8Y3D - chains E and I of the 16 polymer chains in the assembly; structure by electron microscopy, 5.10 A resolution (low resolution: residue-level contacts below are approximate; hydrogen-bond / salt-bridge calls are withheld).

[Chain E]
Protein: Histone H3.1
Organism: Homo sapiens
UniProtKB: P68431 (H31_HUMAN); residues 0-135 here correspond to UniProt positions 1-136 (UniProt number = residue number + 1)
Chain sequence (139 residues; each row starts with the number of its first residue; numbers below 1 keep their minus sign (Gly-3 is residue -3)):
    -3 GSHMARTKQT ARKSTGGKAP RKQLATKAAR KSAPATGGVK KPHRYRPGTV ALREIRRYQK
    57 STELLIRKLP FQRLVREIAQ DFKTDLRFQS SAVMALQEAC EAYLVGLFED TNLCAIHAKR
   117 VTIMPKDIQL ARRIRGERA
Not modelled in the structure: -3 to 37, 135
Construct notes: expression tag (-3 to -1)
Curated features (UniProtKB/Swiss-Prot):
  - modified residue: Arg2 (Asymmetric dimethylarginine), Thr3 (Phosphothreonine), Lys4 (Allysine), Gln5 (5-glutamyl dopamine), Thr6 (Phosphothreonine), Arg8 (Citrulline), Lys9 (N6,N6,N6-trimethyllysine), Ser10 (ADP-ribosylserine), Thr11 (Phosphothreonine), Lys14 (N6-(2-hydroxyisobutyryl)lysine), Arg17 (Asymmetric dimethylarginine), Lys18 (N6-(2-hydroxyisobutyryl)lysine), Lys23 (N6-(2-hydroxyisobutyryl)lysine), Arg26 (Citrulline), Lys27 (N6,N6,N6-trimethyllysine), Ser28 (ADP-ribosylserine), Lys36 (N6,N6,N6-trimethyllysine), Lys37 (N6-methyllysine), Tyr41 (Phosphotyrosine), Lys56 (N6,N6,N6-trimethyllysine) and 8 more in UniProt
  - lipidation: Lys18 (N6-decanoyllysine)

[Chain I]
Molecule: 250-nt DNA strand
Sequence (250 nucleotides; each row starts with the number of its first residue):
     1 ATCGGATGTA TATATCTGAC ACGTGCCTGG AGACTAGGGA GTAATCCCCT TGGCGGTTAA
    61 AACGCGGGGG ACAGCGCGTA CGTGCGTTTA AGCGGTGCTA GAGCTGTCTA CGACCAATTG
   121 AGCTCGAGCC TGGAGACTAG GGAGTAATCC CCTTGGCGGT TAAAACGCGG GGGACAGCGC
   181 GTACGTGCGT TTAAGCGGTG CTAGAGCTGT CTACGACCAA TTGAGCGGCC TCGGCACCGG
   241 GATTCTCGAT

[Chain E / chain I interface]
Residue-residue contacts (20):
  His39(E) with DG8(I)
  Arg40(E) with DG84(I); DC85(I); DG86(I)
  Tyr41(E) with DG8(I); DT9(I); DC85(I)
  Val46(E) with DG84(I)
  Ala47(E) with DG84(I)
  Arg49(E) with DT9(I)
  Glu50(E) with DG84(I)
  Lys56(E) with DT11(I)
  Arg63(E) with DG92(I)
  Lys64(E) with DC93(I)
  Leu65(E) with DG92(I); DC93(I)
  Pro66(E) with DG92(I)
  Arg69(E) with DG92(I)
  Arg83(E) with DG101(I); DA102(I)
Interface residues without a listed pair, chain E (15 interface residues in all): Gly44
Interface residues without a listed pair, chain I (11 interface residues in all): DA10

[Overview]
15 residues of chain E and 11 residues of chain I are in contact.
Chain E is Histone H3.1 (Homo sapiens) and chain I is a 250-nt DNA strand; the structure, Cryo-EM structure of
the overlapping di-nucleosome (intermediate form2), was determined by electron microscopy (same publication as
8Y3C, 8Y3E and 8Y3F).
